PDB entry 8UEJ | electron microscopy, 2.70 A resolution | chains LG and MF of the 179 polymer chains in the assembly

== Chain LG (and MF) ==
Protein: Coat protein
Source organism: Caulobacter phage phiCb5
Notes: chain MF of this document is another copy of the same molecule, construct and numbering; everything in this record applies to it too
Reference sequence: D7RIC2 (D7RIC2_9VIRU); residues 1-122 here correspond to UniProt positions 2-123 (UniProt number = residue number + 1)
Sequence (122 residues; row label = number of the first residue in the row):
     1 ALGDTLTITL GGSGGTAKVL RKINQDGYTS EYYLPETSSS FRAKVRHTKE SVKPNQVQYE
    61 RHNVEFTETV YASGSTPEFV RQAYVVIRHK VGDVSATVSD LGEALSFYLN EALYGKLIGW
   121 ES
Bound ions: Ca2+ site 1: Gln25, Asp26 (shared with 2 residues of chain LH; 2 residues of chain LI); Ca2+ site 2: Asp100 (shared with Glu111(MF) of chain MF); Ca2+ site 3 near Glu111 (its only coordinating residue here)

== Chain LG / chain MF interface ==
Residue-residue contacts (118):
  Ala1(LG) - Glu121(MF)
  Ala1(LG) - Ser122(MF)  hydrogen bond (backbone-backbone)
  Leu2(LG) - Leu113(MF)  hydrophobic
  Leu2(LG) - Glu121(MF)
  Leu2(LG) - Ser122(MF)
  Leu6(LG) - Tyr108(MF)
  Thr9(LG) - Ala104(MF)
  Thr9(LG) - Phe107(MF)
  Leu10(LG) - Ala104(MF)  hydrophobic
  Gly11(LG) - Asp100(MF)
  Gly11(LG) - Glu103(MF)
  Gly12(LG) - Glu103(MF)
  Ser13(LG) - Phe107(MF)
  Tyr28(LG) - Trp120(MF)  hydrophobic
  Tyr28(LG) - Ser122(MF)  hydrogen bond (backbone-side chain)
  Ser30(LG) - Ser122(MF)  hydrogen bond (side chain-backbone)
  His47(LG) - Leu117(MF)
  His47(LG) - Trp120(MF)  hydrogen bond (side chain-backbone)
  His47(LG) - Glu121(MF)
  His47(LG) - Ser122(MF)  hydrogen bond
  Thr48(LG) - Trp120(MF)
  Val57(LG) - Pro77(MF)  hydrophobic
  Val57(LG) - Glu78(MF)
  Tyr59(LG) - Phe79(MF)
  Tyr59(LG) - Val80(MF)  hydrogen bond (side chain-backbone)
  Glu60(LG) - Trp120(MF)  hydrogen bond
  Arg61(LG) - Tyr84(MF)
  His62(LG) - Leu117(MF)
  His62(LG) - Ile118(MF)
  His62(LG) - Trp120(MF)
  Val64(LG) - Leu117(MF)  hydrophobic
  Phe66(LG) - Leu105(MF)  hydrophobic
  Pro77(LG) - Val57(MF)  hydrophobic
  Phe79(LG) - Tyr59(MF)
  Phe79(LG) - Lys90(MF)
  Phe79(LG) - Asp93(MF)
  Val80(LG) - Tyr59(MF)  hydrogen bond (backbone-side chain)
  Val80(LG) - Arg88(MF)
  Arg81(LG) - Arg88(MF)
  Arg81(LG) - Asp93(MF)  salt bridge
  Arg81(LG) - Thr97(MF)
  Arg81(LG) - Leu101(MF)
  Gln82(LG) - Ile87(MF)
  Gln82(LG) - Arg88(MF)  hydrogen bond (backbone-backbone)
  Ala83(LG) - Val86(MF)
  Ala83(LG) - Ile87(MF)  hydrophobic
  Ala83(LG) - Leu105(MF)
  Tyr84(LG) - Val85(MF)
  Tyr84(LG) - Val86(MF)  hydrogen bond (backbone-backbone)
  Tyr84(LG) - Leu105(MF)
  Val85(LG) - Tyr84(MF)
  Val85(LG) - Val85(MF)  hydrophobic
  Val85(LG) - Leu105(MF)  hydrophobic
  Val86(LG) - Ala83(MF)
  Val86(LG) - Tyr84(MF)  hydrogen bond (backbone-backbone)
  Ile87(LG) - Gln82(MF)
  Ile87(LG) - Tyr114(MF)  hydrophobic
  Arg88(LG) - Val80(MF)
  Arg88(LG) - Arg81(MF)
  Arg88(LG) - Gln82(MF)  hydrogen bond (backbone-backbone)
  His89(LG) - Ile118(MF)
  Lys90(LG) - Phe79(MF)
  Asp93(LG) - Phe79(MF)
  Asp93(LG) - Arg81(MF)  salt bridge
  Ser95(LG) - Ile118(MF)
  Thr97(LG) - Arg81(MF)
  Val98(LG) - Arg81(MF)
  Ser99(LG) - Glu111(MF)
  Ser99(LG) - Tyr114(MF)
  Asp100(LG) - Gly11(MF)  hydrogen bond (backbone-backbone)
  Leu101(LG) - Leu10(MF)  hydrophobic
  Leu101(LG) - Arg81(MF)
  Gly102(LG) - Tyr114(MF)  hydrogen bond (backbone-side chain)
  Glu103(LG) - Gly11(MF)
  Glu103(LG) - Gly12(MF)
  Glu103(LG) - Asn110(MF)
  Glu103(LG) - Glu111(MF)  hydrogen bond (side chain-backbone)
  Glu103(LG) - Tyr114(MF)
  Ala104(LG) - Thr9(MF)
  Ala104(LG) - Leu10(MF)  hydrophobic
  Ala104(LG) - Gly12(MF)
  Leu105(LG) - Phe66(MF)  hydrophobic
  Leu105(LG) - Ala83(MF)
  Leu105(LG) - Tyr84(MF)
  Ser106(LG) - Ser106(MF)  hydrogen bond (side chain-backbone)
  Ser106(LG) - Leu109(MF)
  Ser106(LG) - Tyr114(MF)
  Tyr108(LG) - Leu2(MF)
  Tyr108(LG) - Leu6(MF)
  Leu109(LG) - Val85(MF)  hydrophobic
  Glu111(LG) - Ser99(MF)  hydrogen bond
  Glu111(LG) - Glu103(MF)
  Leu113(LG) - Leu2(MF)  hydrophobic
  Tyr114(LG) - Ile87(MF)  hydrophobic
  Tyr114(LG) - Ser99(MF)
  Tyr114(LG) - Gly102(MF)  hydrogen bond (side chain-backbone)
  Tyr114(LG) - Glu103(MF)
  Lys116(LG) - Leu2(MF)
  Leu117(LG) - Val45(MF)  hydrophobic
  Leu117(LG) - His47(MF)
  Leu117(LG) - His62(MF)  hydrogen bond (backbone-side chain)
  Ile118(LG) - His62(MF)
  Ile118(LG) - Ser95(MF)
  Ile118(LG) - Val98(MF)  hydrophobic
  Trp120(LG) - His47(MF)
  Trp120(LG) - Lys49(MF)
  Trp120(LG) - Glu60(MF)  hydrogen bond
  Glu121(LG) - Ala1(MF)
  Glu121(LG) - Leu2(MF)
  Glu121(LG) - His47(MF)  hydrogen bond (backbone-side chain)
  Ser122(LG) - Ala1(MF)  hydrogen bond (backbone-backbone)
  Ser122(LG) - Leu2(MF)
  Ser122(LG) - Gln25(MF)
  Ser122(LG) - Tyr28(MF)  hydrogen bond (side chain-backbone)
  Ser122(LG) - Thr29(MF)  hydrogen bond (side chain-backbone)
  Ser122(LG) - Ser30(MF)  hydrogen bond
  Ser122(LG) - Val45(MF)
  Ser122(LG) - His47(MF)
Other interface residues (no listed pair), chain LG (63 interface residues in all): Thr7, Thr29, Tyr32, Val45, Lys49, Glu68, Glu78, Phe107
Other interface residues (no listed pair), chain MF (63 interface residues in all): Thr7, Ile8, Ser13, Thr48, Val64, Glu68, Lys116

== Overview ==
Chain LG and chain MF each contribute 63 residues to their interface, with 25 hydrogen bonds and 2 salt
bridges. Polar contacts include Arg81(LG)-Asp93(MF), Ala1(LG)-Ser122(MF) and Tyr28(LG)-Ser122(MF). The Ca2+
site 1 is built by Gln25(LG) and Asp26(LG).
Chain LG and chain MF are both Coat protein (Caulobacter phage phiCb5); the structure, ssRNA phage PhiCb5
virion, was determined by electron microscopy together with 8U2B and 8UCR from the same study.
